PDB entry 8JP7 | electron microscopy, 3.51 A resolution | chains A and C of the 8 polymer chains in the assembly

== Chain A ==
Protein: Protein ERGIC-53
Organism: Homo sapiens
UniProtKB: P49257 (LMAN1_HUMAN); numbering as in UniProt (aligned over 1-510)
Sequence (522 residues; numbered 1 to 522; the number before each row is that of its first residue):
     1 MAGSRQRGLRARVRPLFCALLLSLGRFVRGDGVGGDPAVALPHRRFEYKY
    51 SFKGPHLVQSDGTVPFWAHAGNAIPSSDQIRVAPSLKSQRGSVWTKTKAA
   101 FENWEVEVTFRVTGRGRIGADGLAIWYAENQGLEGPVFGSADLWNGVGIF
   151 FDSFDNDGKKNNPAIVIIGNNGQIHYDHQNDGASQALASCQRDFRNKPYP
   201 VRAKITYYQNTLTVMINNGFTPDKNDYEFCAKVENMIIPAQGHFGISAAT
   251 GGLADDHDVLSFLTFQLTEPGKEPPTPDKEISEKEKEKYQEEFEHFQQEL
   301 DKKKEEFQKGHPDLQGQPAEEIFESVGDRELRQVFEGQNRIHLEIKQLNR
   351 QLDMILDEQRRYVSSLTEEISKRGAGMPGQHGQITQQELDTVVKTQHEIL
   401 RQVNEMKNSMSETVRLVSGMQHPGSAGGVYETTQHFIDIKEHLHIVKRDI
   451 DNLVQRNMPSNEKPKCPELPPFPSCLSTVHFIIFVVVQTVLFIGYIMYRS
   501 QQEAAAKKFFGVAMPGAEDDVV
Disordered / not traced: 1-41, 367-522
Disulfides: C190-C230
Construct notes: expression tag (511-522)
Ion coordination: Ca2+ site 1: D152, F154, N156, D181; Ca2+ site 2: D155, D157, N161, N162, D181
UniProt features mapped onto this chain:
  - region: R499 to F510 (Mediates interaction with RAB3GAP1, RAB3GAP2 and UBXN6)
  - motif: F509, F510 (ER export motif)
  - binding site (a carbohydrate): S88, D121, N156, H178, G251 to L253
  - binding site (Ca(2+)): D152, F154, N156, D181
  - site: Q501 (Required for ER export)
  - modified residue: S425 (Phosphoserine)
  - natural variant: W67 (W67S: In F5F8D1)

== Chain C ==
Protein: Multiple coagulation factor deficiency protein 2
Organism: Homo sapiens
UniProtKB: Q8NI22 (MCFD2_HUMAN); residues 27-146 here = UniProt positions 27-146
Sequence (124 residues; each row starts with the number of its first residue):
    23 GSHMEEPAASFSQPGSMGLDKNTVHDQEHIMEHLEGVINKPEAEMSPQEL
    73 QLHYFKMHDYDGNNLLDGLELSTAITHVHKEEGSEQAPLMSEDELINIID
   123 GVLRDDDKNNDGYIDYAEFAKSLQ
Disordered / not traced: 23-38, 103-107, 145-146
Construct notes: expression tag (23-26)
Ion coordination: Zn2+: H51, H55, H99, H101; Ca2+ site 1: D81, D83, N85, L87, E92; Ca2+ site 2: D129, N131, D133, Y135, D137, E140
UniProt features mapped onto this chain:
  - binding site (Ca(2+)): D81, D83, N85, E92, D129, N131, D133, Y135, E140
  - modified residue: S106 (Phosphoserine)
  - natural variant: D81 (D81H: In F5F8D2), D129 (D129E: In F5F8D2), Y135 (Y135N: In F5F8D2), I136 (I136T: In F5F8D2)

== How chain A and chain C interact ==
Residue-residue contacts (60; chain A residue first):
  H43(A) - N132(C)  hydrogen bond (side chain-backbone)
  R44(A) - D133(C)
  R45(A) - D129(C)  salt bridge
  R45(A) - N132(C)
  R45(A) - D133(C)
  F46(A) - D89(C)
  F46(A) - D133(C)  hydrogen bond (backbone-backbone)
  F46(A) - G134(C)
  F46(A) - Y135(C)
  Y48(A) - G90(C)
  Y48(A) - L91(C)
  Y48(A) - I118(C)  hydrogen bond (side chain-backbone)
  Y48(A) - I121(C)
  Y48(A) - D122(C)  hydrogen bond
  K49(A) - I118(C)
  K49(A) - D122(C)  salt bridge
  S51(A) - L91(C)
  F52(A) - L91(C)  hydrophobic
  K53(A) - D83(C)  salt bridge
  K53(A) - D89(C)  salt bridge
  K53(A) - L91(C)
  P55(A) - Y82(C)
  H56(A) - Y82(C)
  H56(A) - T95(C)
  Q59(A) - T98(C)
  S60(A) - L111(C)
  P65(A) - E114(C)
  F66(A) - E114(C)
  F66(A) - L117(C)  hydrophobic
  F66(A) - I118(C)  hydrophobic
  K96(A) - E114(C)  salt bridge
  F265(A) - Y135(C)
  K279(A) - K130(C)
  E280(A) - K143(C)
  I281(A) - K143(C)
  E285(A) - K143(C)  salt bridge
  K286(A) - K143(C)
  Y289(A) - Y138(C)
  Y289(A) - A142(C)  hydrophobic
  E292(A) - Q70(C)
  E292(A) - Y138(C)  hydrogen bond
  F293(A) - L74(C)  hydrophobic
  F293(A) - F77(C)  hydrophobic
  F293(A) - N86(C)
  F293(A) - Y138(C)  hydrophobic
  F296(A) - L74(C)
  F296(A) - H75(C)
  F296(A) - K78(C)
  Q297(A) - K78(C)
  Q297(A) - N86(C)  hydrogen bond
  L300(A) - I60(C)  hydrophobic
  L300(A) - H75(C)
  L300(A) - K78(C)
  K303(A) - I60(C)
  K303(A) - N61(C)
  K303(A) - K62(C)
  K304(A) - V59(C)
  F307(A) - G58(C)
  F307(A) - V59(C)
  F307(A) - N61(C)
Also at the interface, not in a pair above, chain A (33 interface residues in all): D61, E273
Also at the interface, not in a pair above, chain C (37 interface residues in all): V100, L125, N131, A139

== In short ==
33 residues of chain A and 37 residues of chain C are in contact, with 6 hydrogen bonds and 6 salt bridges.
Among the polar pairs are R45(A)-D129(C), K49(A)-D122(C) and K53(A)-D83(C).
Here chain A is Protein ERGIC-53 and chain C is Multiple coagulation factor deficiency protein 2, both from
Homo sapiens. Entry 8JP7 (Cryo-EM structure of the head region of full-length ERGIC-53 with MCFD2 (Substate
B)) was determined by electron microscopy (same publication as 8JP4, 8JP5, 8JP6, 8JP8, 8JP9 and 8JPG).
